3PW2 - chains A and C of the 3 polymer chains in the assembly; structure by X-ray diffraction, 2.74 A resolution.

# Chain A
Name: DNA polymerase IV
Source organism: Sulfolobus solfataricus
Notes: EC 2.7.7.7
Reference sequence: Q97W02 (DPO42_SULSO); residues 2-342 here correspond to UniProt positions 1-341 (UniProt number = residue number - 1)
Sequence (347 residues; numbered -4 to 342; the number before each row is that of its first residue; numbers below 1 keep their minus sign (His-4 is residue -4)):
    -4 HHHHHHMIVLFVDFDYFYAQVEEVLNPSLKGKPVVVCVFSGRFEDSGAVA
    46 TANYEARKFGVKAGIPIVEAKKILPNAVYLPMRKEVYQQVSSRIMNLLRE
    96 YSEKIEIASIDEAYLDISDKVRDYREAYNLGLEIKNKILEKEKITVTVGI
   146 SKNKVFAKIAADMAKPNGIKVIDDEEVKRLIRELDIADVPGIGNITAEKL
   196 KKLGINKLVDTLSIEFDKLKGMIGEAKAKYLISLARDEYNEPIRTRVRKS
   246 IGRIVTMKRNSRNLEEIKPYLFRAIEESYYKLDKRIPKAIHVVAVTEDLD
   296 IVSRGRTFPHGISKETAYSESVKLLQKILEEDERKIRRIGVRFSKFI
Not modelled in the structure: -4 to 0
Construct notes: expression tag (-4 to 1)
Ion coordination: Ca2+ site 1: Asp8, Phe9, Asp106 (together with dTTP); Ca2+ site 2: Asp8, Asp106, Glu107 (together with dTTP); Ca2+ site 3: Ala182, Ile187
Residues lining bound ligands: dTTP (TTP): Asp8, Phe9, Asp10, Tyr11, Phe12, Tyr13, Val44, Ala45, Thr46, Tyr49, Arg52, Ala58, Gly59, Met77, Asp106, Lys160
UniProt features mapped onto this chain:
  - active site: Glu107
  - binding site (Mg(2+)): Asp8, Asp106
  - site: Tyr13 (Substrate discrimination)
From the paper describing this entry:
  - Ca2+ coordination: Ala182

# Chain C
Molecule: 13-nt DNA strand
Sequence (13 nucleotides; each row starts with the number of its first residue):
   347 GGGGGAAGGATTC

# How chain A and chain C interact
Residue-residue contacts (23; chain A residue first):
  Glu107(A) with DC359(C), phosphate contact
  Pro185(A) with DC359(C), phosphate contact
  Gly186(A) with DT358(C), phosphate contact; DC359(C), hydrogen bond to the phosphate
  Ile187(A) with DT358(C), phosphate contact; DC359(C), phosphate contact
  Gly188(A) with DT358(C), hydrogen bond to the phosphate
  Asn189(A) with DT358(C), phosphate contact
  Ile190(A) with DT357(C), phosphate contact; DT358(C), hydrogen bond to the phosphate
  Thr191(A) with DT357(C), phosphate contact; DT358(C), hydrogen bond to the phosphate
  Lys194(A) with DT357(C), salt bridge to the phosphate
  Lys222(A) with DT358(C), sugar contact
  Ser298(A) with DG354(C), sugar contact; DG355(C), phosphate contact
  Arg299(A) with DG354(C), salt bridge to the phosphate; DG355(C), salt bridge to the phosphate
  Gly300(A) with DG354(C), hydrogen bond to the phosphate
  Arg301(A) with DA353(C), phosphate contact
  Thr302(A) with DA353(C), hydrogen bond to the phosphate
  Lys322(A) with DG354(C), phosphate contact
  Lys340(A) with DA352(C), salt bridge to the phosphate
Interface residues without a listed pair, chain A (20 interface residues in all): Lys153, Val184, Val297

# Summary
The interface between chain A and chain C involves 20 residues on one side and 7 on the other, with 6 hydrogen
bonds and 4 salt bridges. Polar pairs include Gly186(A)-DC359(C), Gly188(A)-DT358(C) and Ile190(A)-DT358(C).
Chain A binds dTTP. The paper reports Ca2+ coordination by Ala182(A).
Chain A is DNA polymerase IV (Sulfolobus solfataricus) and chain C is a 13-nt DNA strand; the structure,
Ternary complex of Aflatoxin B1 Adduct modified DNA (AFB1-FAPY) with DNA Polymerase IV and incoming dTTP, was
determined by X-ray diffraction together with 3PVX, 3PW0, 3PW4, 3PW5 and 3PW7 from the same study.
